Entry 4WKC (X-ray diffraction, 1.64 A resolution); this record covers chain A.

# Chain A
Protein: 5'-methylthioadenosine/S-adenosylhomocysteine nucleosidase
Organism: Escherichia coli O139:H28
Notes: EC 3.2.2.9
UniProtKB: A7ZHQ1 (MTNN_ECO24); numbering as in UniProt (aligned over 1-232)
Amino-acid sequence (245 residues; row label = number of the first residue in the row):
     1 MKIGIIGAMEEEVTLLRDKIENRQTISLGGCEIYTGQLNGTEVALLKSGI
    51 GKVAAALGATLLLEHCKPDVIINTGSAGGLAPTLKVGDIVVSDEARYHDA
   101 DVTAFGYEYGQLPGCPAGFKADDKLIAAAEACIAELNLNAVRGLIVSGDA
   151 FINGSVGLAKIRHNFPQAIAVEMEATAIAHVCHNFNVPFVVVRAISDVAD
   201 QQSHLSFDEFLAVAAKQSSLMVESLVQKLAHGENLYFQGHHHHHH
Unresolved in the structure: 233-245
Construct notes: expression tag (233-245)
UniProt features mapped onto this chain:
  - active site: Glu12 (Proton acceptor), Asp197 (Proton donor)
  - binding site (substrate): Gly78, Ile152, Met173, Glu174
Residues lining bound ligands: butylthio-DADMe-Immucillin A (BIG; (3R,4S)-1-[(4-amino-5H-pyrrolo[3,2-d]pyrimidin-7-yl)methyl]-4-[(butylsulfanyl)methyl]pyrrolidin-3-ol): Ala8, Met9, Glu12, Ile50, Ser76, Ala77, Gly78, Val102, Phe105, Tyr107, Pro113, Ala150, Phe151, Ile152, Val171, Glu172, Met173, Glu174, Arg193, Ser196, Asp197, Ala199, Ser203, Phe207

# Summary
Ligands of chain A: butylthio-DADMe-Immucillin A. UniProt lists active-site residues Glu12 and Asp197 and 4
substrate-binding residues.
Chain A is 5'-methylthioadenosine/S-adenosylhomocysteine nucleosidase (Escherichia coli O139:H28); the
structure, Crystal structure of Escherichia coli 5'-methylthioadenosine/S-adenosyl homocysteine nucleosidase
(MTAN) complexed with butylthio-DADMe-Immucillin-A, was determined by X-ray diffraction (same publication as
4WKB and 4X24).
